8V9H - chains A and B; structure by X-ray diffraction, 1.50 A resolution.

[Chain A (and B)]
Name: beta-lactamase
Source organism: Klebsiella pneumoniae
Notes: chain B of this document is another copy of the same molecule, construct and numbering; everything in this record applies to it too
UniProtKB: Q09HD0 (Q09HD0_KLEPN); residue numbers follow UniProt; this construct covers 1-287
Amino-acid sequence (287 residues; row label = number of the first residue in the row):
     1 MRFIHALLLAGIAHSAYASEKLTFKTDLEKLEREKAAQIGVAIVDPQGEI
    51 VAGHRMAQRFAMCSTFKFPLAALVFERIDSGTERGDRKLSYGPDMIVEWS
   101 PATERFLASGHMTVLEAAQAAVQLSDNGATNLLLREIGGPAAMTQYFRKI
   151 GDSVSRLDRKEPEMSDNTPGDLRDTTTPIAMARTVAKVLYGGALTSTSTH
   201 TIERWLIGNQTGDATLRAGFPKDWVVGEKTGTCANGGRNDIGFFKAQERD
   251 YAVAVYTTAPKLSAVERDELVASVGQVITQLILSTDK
Unresolved in the structure: 1-19, 285-287 (chain B: 1-18, 286-287)
Swiss-Prot annotation at these positions:
  - active site: Ser64 (Nucleophile)
  - binding site (imipenem): Ser64, Ser125, Asn127, Thr230, Thr232, Arg238
  - mutagenesis: Cys63 (C63A/L/M: Abolishes resistance to ampicillin, benzylpenicillin, cephalothin or to carbapenem antibiotic, imipenem ...), Glu98 (E98K: Increases catalytic efficiency about 5-fold, with respect to cefoxitin. Increases catalytic efficiency about 30-fold, with respect to ceftazidime ...), Ser165 (S165G: Decreases catalytic efficiency about 50-fold, with respect to imipenem. Abolishes hydrolysis of cefoxitin. Increases resistance to ceftazidime about 10-fold, in DH5alpha E.coli strain ...)
Cystine bridges: Cys63-Cys233
Glycans and other covalent adducts: compound Y33 linked to Ser64
Ion coordination: Ca2+ near Asp94 (its only coordinating residue here)
Small-molecule neighbours: Y33 ((5R)-3-{[(3S,5S)-5-(dimethylcarbamoyl)pyrrolidin-3-yl]sulfanyl}-5-[(2S,3R)-3-hydroxy-1-oxobutan-2-yl]-5-methyl-4,5-dihydro-1H-pyrrole-2-carboxylic acid): Cys63, Lys67, Glu98, Trp99, Ser125, Asn127, Glu161, Ser165, Thr211, Lys229, Thr230, Gly231, Thr232, Arg238

[Interface between chain A and chain B]
Residue-residue contacts (35; chain A residue first):
  Arg105(A) with Ile207(B); Asn209(B), hydrogen bond (side chain-backbone); Gln210(B); Asp213(B), salt bridge; Arg217(B), hydrogen bond (backbone-side chain)
  Phe106(A) with Arg204(B); Ile207(B), hydrophobic; Gly208(B)
  Ala108(A) with Lys222(B); Trp224(B); Val225(B)
  Ser109(A) with Arg204(B), hydrogen bond
  His111(A) with Arg204(B), hydrogen bond (backbone-side chain)
  Met112(A) with Arg204(B)
  Glu116(A) with Arg204(B), salt bridge
  Leu124(A) with Gln210(B)
  Arg204(A) with Phe106(B); Ser109(B), hydrogen bond; His111(B), hydrogen bond (side chain-backbone); Met112(B); Glu116(B), salt bridge
  Ile207(A) with Arg105(B); Phe106(B), hydrophobic
  Gly208(A) with Phe106(B)
  Asn209(A) with Arg105(B), hydrogen bond (backbone-side chain)
  Gln210(A) with Arg105(B); Leu124(B); Gln210(B), hydrogen bond
  Asp213(A) with Arg105(B), salt bridge
  Arg217(A) with Arg105(B)
  Lys222(A) with Ala108(B)
  Asp223(A) with Ala108(B)
  Trp224(A) with Ala108(B)
  Val225(A) with Ala108(B); Ser109(B)
Other interface residues (no listed pair), chain A (22 interface residues in all): Lys88, Thr113, His200
Other interface residues (no listed pair), chain B (22 interface residues in all): Lys88, Thr113, His200, Asp223

[In short]
The chain A/chain B interface involves 22 residues from each chain, with 8 hydrogen bonds and 4 salt bridges.
Polar pairs include Arg105(A)-Asp213(B), Glu116(A)-Arg204(B) and Arg105(A)-Asn209(B). Covalently linked
compound Y33: at Ser64(A).
Both chains are beta-lactamase (Klebsiella pneumoniae). Entry 8V9H (GES-5-NA-1-157 complex) was determined by
X-ray diffraction, deposited together with 8V9G.
